1EA6 - chain A; structure by X-ray diffraction, 2.70 A resolution.

[Chain A]
Protein: PMS1 protein homolog 2
Organism: Homo sapiens
Notes: fragment: n-terminal 40kda, residues 1-364
Reference sequence: P54278 (PMS2_HUMAN); numbering as in UniProt (aligned over 1-364)
Chain sequence (364 residues; each row starts with the number of its first residue):
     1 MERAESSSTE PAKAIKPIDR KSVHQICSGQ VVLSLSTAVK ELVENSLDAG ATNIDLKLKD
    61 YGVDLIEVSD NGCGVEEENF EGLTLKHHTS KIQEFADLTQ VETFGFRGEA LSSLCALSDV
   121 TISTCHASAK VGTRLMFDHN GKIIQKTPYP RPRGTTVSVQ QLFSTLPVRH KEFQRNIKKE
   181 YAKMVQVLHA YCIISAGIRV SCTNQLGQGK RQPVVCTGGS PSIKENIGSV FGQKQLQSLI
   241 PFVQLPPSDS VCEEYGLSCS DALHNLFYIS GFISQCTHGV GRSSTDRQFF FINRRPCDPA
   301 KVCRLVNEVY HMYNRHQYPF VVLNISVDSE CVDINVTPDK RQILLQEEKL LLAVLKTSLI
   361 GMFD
Unresolved in the structure: 1-26, 86-108, 333-343
UniProt features mapped onto this chain:
  - binding site (ATP): N45, D70, E109, A110, L111
  - natural variant: I18 (I18T: In LYNCH4; uncertain significance; I18V: In LYNCH4), R20 (R20Q: In LYNCH4), S36 (S36R: No effect on protein levels), L42 to E44 (deletion: In LYNCH4), S46 (S46I: In MMRCS4 and LYNCH4; S46N: In LYNCH4), D60 (D60E: Normal DNA mismatch repair activity), I66 (I66T: In MMRCS4; uncertain significance), R107 (R107W: In MMRCS4), C115 (C115G: In MMRCS4), S128 (S128L: In LYNCH4; uncertain significance), A182 (A182T: In LYNCH4; uncertain significance), Q205 (Q205P: In MMRCS4 and LYNCH4; uncertain significance), 7 further natural variant entries in UniProt
  - mutagenesis: E41 (E41A: Decreased DNA mismatch repair activity; loss of ATPase activity), D70 (D70N: No effect on protein abundance, no effect on subcellular localization and loss of DNA mismatch repair activity)
Metal / ion sites: Mg2+: N45 (together with ADP)
Residues lining bound ligands: ADP (adenosine-5'-diphosphate): N45, S46, A49, D70, C73, G74, V75, L83, E109, A110, L111, T155
What the authors report for this chain:
  - binding site for ADP: N45, D70, T155
  - conformationally variable residues (order/disorder transition): K86 to E109
  - catalytic residues: E41, K340 (citing earlier work)
  - mutagenesis - E41A: abolished catalytic activity on ATP

[Summary]
Chain A binds ADP. UniProt lists 5 ATP-binding residues and 2 mutagenesis sites. From the paper: catalytic
residues E41 and K340; E41A abolishes catalytic activity on ATP.
Chain A is PMS1 protein homolog 2 (Homo sapiens); the structure, N-terminal 40kDa fragment of NhPMS2 complexed
with ADP, was determined by X-ray diffraction, deposited together with 1H7S and 1H7U.
